Entry 4IE3 (X-ray diffraction, 2.35 A resolution); this record covers chains A and B of the 3 polymer chains in the assembly.

[Chain A (and B)]
Name: Arginase-2, mitochondrial
Organism: Homo sapiens
Notes: EC 3.5.3.1; chain B of this document is another copy of the same molecule, construct and numbering; everything in this record applies to it too
Reference sequence: P78540 (ARGI2_HUMAN); numbering as in UniProt (aligned over 24-329)
Sequence (306 residues; row label = number of the first residue in the row):
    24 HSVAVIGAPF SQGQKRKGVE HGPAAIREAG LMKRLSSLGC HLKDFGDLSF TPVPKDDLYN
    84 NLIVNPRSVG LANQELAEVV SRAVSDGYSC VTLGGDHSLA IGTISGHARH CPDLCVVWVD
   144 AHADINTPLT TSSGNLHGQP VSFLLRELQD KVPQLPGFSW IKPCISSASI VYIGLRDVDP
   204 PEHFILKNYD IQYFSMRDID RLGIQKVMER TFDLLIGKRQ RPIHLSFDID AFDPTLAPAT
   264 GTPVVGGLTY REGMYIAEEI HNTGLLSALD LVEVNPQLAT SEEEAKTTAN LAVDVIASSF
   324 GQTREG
Swiss-Prot annotation at these positions:
  - binding site (Mn(2+)): H120, D143, H145, D147, D251, D253
  - binding site (substrate): H145 to N149, S156 to N158, D202, T265, E296

[Interface between chain A and chain B]
Pairs across the interface - 26 pairs, chain A then chain B:
  Q228(A) with R224(B)
  Y273(A) with V268(B); G269(B)
  R274(A) with M219(B); I222(B); D223(B), salt bridge; G269(B); G270(B), hydrogen bond (side chain-backbone); T272(B); E275(B), salt bridge
  Y278(A) with R220(B); R224(B), hydrogen bond
  E281(A) with R220(B), salt bridge
  E282(A) with R220(B), salt bridge
  N285(A) with R220(B)
  R327(A) with L198(B); R199(B); M219(B); R220(B); D223(B), salt bridge
  E328(A) with V201(B); H206(B), hydrogen bond (backbone-side chain); Y216(B), hydrogen bond; S218(B)
  G329(A) with V201(B); H206(B)
Other interface residues (no listed pair), chain A (11 interface residues in all): D317
Other interface residues (no listed pair), chain B (20 interface residues in all): D200, P203, K210, L271

[Summary]
11 residues of chain A face 20 of chain B across their interface, with 4 hydrogen bonds and 5 salt bridges.
Among the polar pairs are R274(A)-D223(B), R274(A)-E275(B) and E281(A)-R220(B). UniProt lists 6 Mn2+-binding
residues and 11 substrate-binding residues on chain A.
Chain A and chain B are both Arginase-2, mitochondrial (Homo sapiens); the structure, Crystal structure of
human Arginase-2 complexed with inhbitor 1o, was determined by X-ray diffraction, deposited together with 4IE1
and 4IE2.
